6HZ4 - chains A and F of the 8 polymer chains in the assembly; structure by electron microscopy, 3.60 A resolution.

[Chain A (and F)]
Molecule: 5-methylcytosine-specific restriction enzyme B
From: Escherichia coli (strain K12)
Notes: EC 3.1.21.-; fragment: GTP binding domain; chain F of this document is another copy of the same molecule, construct and numbering; everything in this record applies to it too
UniProt: P15005 (MCRB_ECOLI), isoform P15005-2; residues 162-459 here correspond to UniProt positions 1-298 (UniProt number = residue number - 161)
Chain sequence (307 residues; each row starts with the number of its first residue):
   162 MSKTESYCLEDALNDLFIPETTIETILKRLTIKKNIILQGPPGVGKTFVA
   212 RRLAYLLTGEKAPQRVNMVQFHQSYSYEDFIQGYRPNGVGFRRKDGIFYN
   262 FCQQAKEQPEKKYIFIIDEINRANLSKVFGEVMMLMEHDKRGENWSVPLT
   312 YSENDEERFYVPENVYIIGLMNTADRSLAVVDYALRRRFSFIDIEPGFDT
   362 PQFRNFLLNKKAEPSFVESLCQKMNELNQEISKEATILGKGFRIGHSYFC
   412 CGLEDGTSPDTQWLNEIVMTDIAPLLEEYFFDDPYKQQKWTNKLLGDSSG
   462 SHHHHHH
Not modelled in the structure: 162-167, 458-468 (chain F: 162-172, 458-468)
Construct notes: expression tag (460-468)
Ion coordination: Mg2+: Thr208, Asp279 (together with GMP-PNP)
Ligand contacts: GMP-PNP (GNP; phosphoaminophosphonic acid-guanylate ester): Asp176, Leu177, Phe178, Pro202, Pro203, Gly204, Val205, Gly206, Lys207, Thr208, Phe209, Glu280, Asn333, Phe367, His407, Ser408, Cys411, Cys412
From the paper describing this entry:
  - mutagenesis - R348A: decreased catalytic activity
  - conformationally variable residues (loop rearrangement): Leu339, Val341
  - binding site for GMP-PNP: Asp176, Phe178, Glu280, Asn333, Arg348, Arg349
  - specificity-determining residues: Asp176
  - Mg2+ coordination: Asp279
  - catalytic residues: Glu280, Asn333, Arg349
  - mutagenesis - R283A: abolished catalytic activity on GTP (citing earlier work)
  - contacts within the chain: Glu280-Arg283, Asn282-Asp336

[Chain A / chain F interface]
Pairs across the interface - 29 pairs, chain A then chain F:
  Lys189(A) - Met430(F)
  Arg190(A) - Met430(F)
  Arg190(A) - Pro435(F)
  Lys194(A) - Thr431(F)
  Lys194(A) - Asp432(F)  salt bridge
  Tyr245(A) - Pro247(F)  hydrogen bond (side chain-backbone)
  Asn285(A) - Gln234(F)
  Ser287(A) - His233(F)
  Gly291(A) - His233(F)
  Glu292(A) - His233(F)
  Met294(A) - Gln231(F)
  Met295(A) - Gln231(F)  hydrogen bond (backbone-side chain)
  Thr311(A) - Asp240(F)
  Thr311(A) - Arg246(F)
  Thr311(A) - Lys255(F)
  Ser313(A) - Lys255(F)
  Val342(A) - Ser338(F)
  Tyr344(A) - Glu280(F)  hydrogen bond
  Tyr344(A) - Arg283(F)
  Tyr344(A) - Asn333(F)  hydrogen bond
  Tyr344(A) - Asp336(F)
  Arg347(A) - Arg337(F)
  Arg347(A) - Ser338(F)  hydrogen bond
  Arg347(A) - Glu439(F)
  Arg348(A) - Pro203(F)
  Arg348(A) - Asn333(F)
  Arg349(A) - Gln231(F)
  Phe352(A) - Glu439(F)
  Asp354(A) - Glu438(F)
Also at the interface, not in a pair above, chain A (24 interface residues in all): Ile193, Phe252, Lys288, Tyr312, Ala340
Also at the interface, not in a pair above, chain F (25 interface residues in all): Met229, Ser235, Asn248, Gly249, Glu427

[Overview]
Chain A and chain F form an interface of 24 and 25 residues respectively; the contacts include 5 hydrogen
bonds and 1 salt bridge. Among the polar pairs are Lys194(A)-Asp432(F), Tyr245(A)-Pro247(F) and
Met295(A)-Gln231(F). Bound to chain A: GMP-PNP. The paper reports catalytic residues Glu280(A), Asn333(A) and
Arg349(A); R348A of chain A reduces catalytic activity.
Both chains are 5-methylcytosine-specific restriction enzyme B (Escherichia coli (strain K12)). Entry 6HZ4
(Structure of McrBC without DNA binding domains (one half of the full complex)) was determined by electron
microscopy, deposited together with 6HZ5, 6HZ6, 6HZ7, 6HZ8 and 6HZ9.
